PDB entry 7LZ7 | X-ray diffraction, 2.80 A resolution | chains D and E of the 6 polymer chains in the assembly

Chain D:
Name: Tubulin beta-2B chain
Source organism: Sus scrofa
Reference sequence: A0A287AGU7 (A0A287AGU7_PIG); residue numbers follow UniProt; this construct covers 1-445
Chain sequence (445 residues; numbered 1 to 445; the number before each row is that of its first residue):
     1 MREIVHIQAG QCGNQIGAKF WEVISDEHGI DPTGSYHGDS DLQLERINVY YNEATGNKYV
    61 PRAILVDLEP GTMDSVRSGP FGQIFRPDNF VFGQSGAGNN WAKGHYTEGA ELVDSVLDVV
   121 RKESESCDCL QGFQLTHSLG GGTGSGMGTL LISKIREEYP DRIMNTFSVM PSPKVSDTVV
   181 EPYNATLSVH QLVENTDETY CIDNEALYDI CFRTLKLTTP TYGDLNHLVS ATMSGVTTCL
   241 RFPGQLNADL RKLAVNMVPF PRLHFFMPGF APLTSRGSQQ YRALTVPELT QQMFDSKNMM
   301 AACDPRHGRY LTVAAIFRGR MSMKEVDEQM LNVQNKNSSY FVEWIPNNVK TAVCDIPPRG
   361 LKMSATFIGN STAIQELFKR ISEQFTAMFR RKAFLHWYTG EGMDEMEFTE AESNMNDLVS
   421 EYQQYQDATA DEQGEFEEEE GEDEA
Disordered / not traced: 274-283, 432-445
Ion coordination: Mg2+: Gln11 (together with GTP)
Ligand contacts:
  - GTP (guanosine-5'-triphosphate): Gly10, Gln11, Cys12, Gln15, Ile16, Asp67, Glu69, Ala97, Gly98, Asn99, Ser138, Gly140, Gly141, Gly142, Thr143, Gly144, Ser145, Val169, Pro171, Val175, Ser176, Glu181, Asn204, Leu207, Tyr222, Leu225, Asn226
  - YJ7 (4-(3,6-dimethyl[1,2]oxazolo[5,4-d]pyrimidin-4-yl)-7-methoxy-3,4-dihydroquinoxalin-2(1H)-one): Val236, Cys239, Leu240, Leu246, Ala248, Lys252, Leu253, Asn256, Met257, Thr312, Val313, Ala314, Ala315, Ile316, Asn348, Lys350, Thr351, Ala352

Chain E:
Name: Stathmin-4
Source organism: Rattus norvegicus
Reference sequence: P63043 (STMN4_RAT); residues 5-145 here correspond to UniProt positions 49-189 (UniProt number = residue number + 44)
Chain sequence (143 residues; each row starts with the number of its first residue):
     3 MADMEVIELN KCTSGQSFEV ILKPPSFDGV PEFNASLPRR RDPSLEEIQK KLEAAEERRK
    63 YQEAELLKHL AEKREHEREV IQKAIEENNN FIKMAKEKLA QKMESNKENR EAHLAAMLER
   123 LQEKDKHAEE VRKNKELKEE ASR
Disordered / not traced: 3-5, 29-43, 142-145
Differences from the reference sequence: initiating methionine (3); expression tag (4)
UniProt features mapped onto this chain:
  - modified residue: Ser46 (Phosphoserine)

Chain D / chain E interface:
Pairs across the interface (25):
  Tyr106(D) - His129(E)  hydrogen bond
  Tyr106(D) - Ala130(E)  hydrophobic
  Tyr106(D) - Val133(E)  hydrophobic
  Tyr106(D) - Arg134(E)  hydrogen bond (backbone-side chain)
  Thr107(D) - Lys137(E)
  Ala110(D) - Arg134(E)
  Ser153(D) - Leu123(E)
  Ser153(D) - Lys126(E)
  Lys154(D) - Asp127(E)  salt bridge
  Arg156(D) - Leu123(E)
  Glu157(D) - Leu120(E)
  Glu157(D) - Leu123(E)
  Glu157(D) - Gln124(E)
  Glu157(D) - Asp127(E)
  Pro160(D) - Met119(E)  hydrophobic
  Gln191(D) - Lys126(E)  hydrogen bond
  Asn195(D) - Leu123(E)
  Thr399(D) - Lys140(E)  hydrogen bond (backbone-side chain)
  Gly400(D) - Lys137(E)
  Glu401(D) - Val133(E)
  Glu401(D) - Lys137(E)  salt bridge
  Gly402(D) - Val133(E)
  Gly402(D) - Asn136(E)
  Met403(D) - Val133(E)
  Glu407(D) - His129(E)  salt bridge
Also at the interface, not in a pair above, chain D (17 interface residues in all): Asp161
Also at the interface, not in a pair above, chain E (15 interface residues in all): Arg112, Leu116

Overview:
Chain D and chain E form an interface of 17 and 15 residues respectively, with 4 hydrogen bonds and 3 salt
bridges. Among the polar pairs are Lys154(D)-Asp127(E), Glu401(D)-Lys137(E) and Glu407(D)-His129(E). Ligands
of chain D: GTP and compound YJ7.
Here chain D is Tubulin beta-2B chain (Sus scrofa) and chain E is Stathmin-4 (Rattus norvegicus). Entry 7LZ7
(Tubulin-RB3_SLD-TTL in complex with compound 5k) was determined by X-ray diffraction, deposited together with
6X1C, 6X1E, 6X1F and 7LZ8.
